Entry 8DQ0 (electron microscopy, 3.74 A resolution); this record covers chains C and D of the 4 polymer chains in the assembly.

[Chain C (and D)]
Molecule: RhlR protein
Organism: Pseudomonas aeruginosa
Notes: chain D of this document is another copy of the same molecule, construct and numbering; everything in this record applies to it too
Reference sequence: A9JPX4 (A9JPX4_PSEAI); numbering as in UniProt (aligned over 1-241)
Chain sequence (241 residues; each row starts with the number of its first residue):
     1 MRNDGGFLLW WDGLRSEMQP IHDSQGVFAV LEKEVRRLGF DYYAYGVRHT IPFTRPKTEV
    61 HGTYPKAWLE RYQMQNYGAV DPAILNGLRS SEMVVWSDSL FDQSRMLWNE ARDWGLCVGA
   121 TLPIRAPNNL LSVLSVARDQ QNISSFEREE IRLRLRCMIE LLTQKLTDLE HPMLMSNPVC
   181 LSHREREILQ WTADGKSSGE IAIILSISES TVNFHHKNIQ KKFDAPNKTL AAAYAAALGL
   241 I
Ligand contacts: PqsE (K5G; 4-(3-bromophenoxy)-N-[(3S)-2-oxothiolan-3-yl]butanamide): Ala44, Val60, His61, Gly62, Tyr64, Trp68, Leu69, Tyr72, Asp81, Ala83, Ile84, Trp96, Phe101, Leu107, Ala111, Leu116, Thr121, Ser135
Reported in the primary citation:
  - self-association interface (contacts with another copy of this molecule): Arg48 to Thr58
  - mutagenesis - K217A/K221A: unchanged binding to 2-aminobenzoylacetyl-CoA thioesterase
  - mutagenesis - F53A, R55A, C157S: decreased binding to 2-aminobenzoylacetyl-CoA thioesterase
  - mutagenesis - R36A/R37A, R154A, K217A/K221A: abolished signaling with 2-aminobenzoylacetyl-CoA thioesterase
  - mutagenesis - F53A, R55A: abolished signaling
  - mutagenesis - C157S (19-fold): increased signaling with 2-aminobenzoylacetyl-CoA thioesterase
  - self-association interface (contacts with another copy of this molecule): Cys157 (proposed by the authors, not directly observed)
  - specificity-determining residues: Arg37, Arg154
  - mutagenesis - C157S: decreased signaling
  - mutagenesis - K217A/K221A: abolished signaling in response to expression of WT PqsE
  - mutagenesis - C157S (19-fold): increased signaling in response to PqsE was expressed
  - mutagenesis - K217A/K221A: abolished binding to promoter DNA

[Chain C / chain D interface]
Pairs across the interface (83):
  Met1(C) with Glu147(D); Glu150(D)
  Arg2(C) with Phe146(D)
  Asp4(C) with Gly6(D); Phe7(D); Arg154(D), salt bridge
  Gly6(C) with Asp4(D)
  Phe7(C) with Phe7(D), hydrophobic; Leu153(D), hydrophobic
  Leu8(C) with Glu149(D); Glu150(D); Leu153(D), hydrophobic
  Trp11(C) with Glu149(D), hydrogen bond
  Asp12(C) with Glu149(D)
  Arg15(C) with Glu149(D), salt bridge
  Ile51(C) with Asp194(D)
  Pro52(C) with Asp194(D)
  Phe53(C) with Gln190(D), hydrogen bond (backbone-side chain); Ala193(D), hydrophobic; Asp194(D), hydrogen bond (backbone-side chain); Ala236(D), hydrophobic; Ile241(D)
  Thr54(C) with Trp191(D); Asp194(D), hydrogen bond (backbone-side chain)
  Gly87(C) with Pro127(D)
  Leu88(C) with Pro127(D)
  Arg89(C) with Pro127(D)
  Ser91(C) with Pro127(D)
  Glu92(C) with Gln164(D), hydrogen bond
  Ile124(C) with Arg156(D)
  Arg125(C) with Arg125(D); Ala126(D); Pro127(D)
  Ala126(C) with Arg125(D)
  Pro127(C) with Leu88(D); Ser90(D); Ser91(D); Arg125(D)
  Asn129(C) with Arg125(D); Asn129(D)
  Glu149(C) with Trp11(D), hydrogen bond; Asp12(D); Arg15(D), salt bridge
  Glu150(C) with Leu8(D)
  Leu153(C) with Phe7(D), hydrophobic; Leu8(D), hydrophobic; Trp11(D); Cys157(D), hydrophobic
  Arg156(C) with Ile124(D); Arg156(D); Glu160(D), salt bridge
  Cys157(C) with Leu153(D), hydrophobic
  Glu160(C) with Ser91(D); Arg156(D), salt bridge
  Gln164(C) with Glu92(D)
  Gln190(C) with Phe53(D)
  Trp191(C) with Thr54(D)
  Thr192(C) with Thr229(D), hydrogen bond (backbone-side chain)
  Ala193(C) with Phe53(D), hydrophobic; Thr229(D); Leu230(D); Ala233(D)
  Asp194(C) with Phe53(D); Thr54(D), hydrogen bond; Leu230(D)
  Gly195(C) with Pro226(D); Thr229(D); Leu230(D)
  Pro226(C) with Gly195(D)
  Thr229(C) with Thr192(D), hydrogen bond (side chain-backbone); Lys228(D); Thr229(D)
  Leu230(C) with Ala193(D); Gly195(D)
  Ala233(C) with Ala193(D); Ala236(D)
  Tyr234(C) with Ala193(D); Asp194(D), hydrogen bond
  Ala236(C) with Phe53(D), hydrophobic; Ala233(D); Ala236(D), hydrophobic; Ala237(D)
  Ile241(C) with Phe53(D)
Also at the interface, not in a pair above, chain C (47 interface residues in all): Ser90, Lys228, Ala232, Ala237
Also at the interface, not in a pair above, chain D (49 interface residues in all): Pro52, Gly87, Arg89, Arg152, Asn227, Ala232, Tyr234

[Overview]
47 residues of chain C face 49 of chain D across their interface; the contacts include 10 hydrogen bonds and 5
salt bridges. Polar pairs include Asp4(C)-Arg154(D), Arg15(C)-Glu149(D) and Arg156(C)-Glu160(D). From the
paper: F53A, R55A and C157S of chain C reduce binding to 2-aminobenzoylacetyl-CoA thioesterase; specificity
determinants Arg37(C) and Arg154(C); 6 substitutions were tested in all.
Chain C and chain D are both RhlR protein (Pseudomonas aeruginosa); the structure, Quorum-sensing receptor
RhlR bound to PqsE, was determined by electron microscopy together with 8DQ1 from the same study.
